6LXW - chains A and C of the 7 polymer chains in the assembly; structure by electron microscopy, 3.27 A resolution.

# Chain A (and C)
Molecule: Interleukin-2, Immunoglobulin heavy constant alpha 1
From: Homo sapiens
Notes: chain C of this document is another copy of the same molecule, construct and numbering; everything in this record applies to it too
Reference sequence: chimeric construct of P60568, P01876: residues 182-202 from P60568 (IL2_HUMAN) positions 1-21 (UniProt number = residue number - 181); residues 241-472 from P01876 positions 122-353 (UniProt number = residue number - 119)
Amino-acid sequence (291 residues; numbered 182 to 472; the number before each row is that of its first residue):
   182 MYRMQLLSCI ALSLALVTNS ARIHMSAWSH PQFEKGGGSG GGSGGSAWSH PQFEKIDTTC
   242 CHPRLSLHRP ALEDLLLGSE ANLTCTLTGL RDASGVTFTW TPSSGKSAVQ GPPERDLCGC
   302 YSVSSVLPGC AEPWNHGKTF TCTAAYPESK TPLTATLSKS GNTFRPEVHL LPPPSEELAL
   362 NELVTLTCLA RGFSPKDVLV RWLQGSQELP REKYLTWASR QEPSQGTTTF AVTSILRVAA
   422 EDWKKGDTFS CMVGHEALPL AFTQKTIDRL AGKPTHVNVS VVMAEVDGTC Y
Not modelled in the structure: 182-243, 454-457 (chain C: 182-243, 465-472)
Construct notes: linker (203-240)
Disulfide bonds: Cys266-Cys323, Cys369-Cys432
UniProt features mapped onto this chain:
  - glycosylation: Asn263 (N-linked (GlcNAc...) (complex) asparagine)

# Chain A / chain C interface
Residue-residue contacts (8):
  Glu466(A) - Ser356(C)
  Glu466(A) - Leu359(C)
  Glu466(A) - Ala360(C)  hydrogen bond (side chain-backbone)
  Asp468(A) - Thr456(C)
  Gly469(A) - Ser356(C)
  Thr470(A) - Ser356(C)  hydrogen bond (backbone-side chain)
  Thr470(A) - Glu357(C)
  Tyr472(A) - Glu357(C)
Other interface residues (no listed pair), chain A (6 interface residues in all): Val467
Other interface residues (no listed pair), chain C (6 interface residues in all): Val458

# Summary
The chain A/chain C interface involves 6 residues from each chain, with 2 hydrogen bonds. Polar pairs include
Glu466(A)-Ala360(C) and Thr470(A)-Ser356(C).
Both chains are Interleukin-2, Immunoglobulin heavy constant alpha 1 (Homo sapiens). Entry 6LXW (Cryo-EM
structure of human secretory immunoglobulin A in complex with the N-terminal domain of SpsA) was determined by
electron microscopy together with 6LX3 from the same study.
